6Y8K - chains AAA and PPP; structure by X-ray diffraction, 2.01 A resolution.

== Chain AAA ==
Name: Tumor necrosis factor receptor superfamily member 9
From: Homo sapiens
UniProtKB: Q07011 (TNR9_HUMAN); numbering as in UniProt (aligned over 24-160)
Amino-acid sequence (165 residues; numbered 4 to 168; the number before each row is that of its first residue):
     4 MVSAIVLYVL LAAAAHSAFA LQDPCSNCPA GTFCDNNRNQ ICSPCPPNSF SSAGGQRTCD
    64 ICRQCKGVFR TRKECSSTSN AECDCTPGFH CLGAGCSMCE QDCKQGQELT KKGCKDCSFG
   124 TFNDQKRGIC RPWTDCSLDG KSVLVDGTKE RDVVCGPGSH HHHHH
Not modelled in the structure: 4-25, 39-43, 161-168
Disulfide bonds: Cys28-Cys37, Cys31-Cys45, Cys48-Cys62, Cys65-Cys78, Cys68-Cys86, Cys88-Cys102, Cys94-Cys99, Cys106-Cys117, Cys120-Cys133, Cys139-Cys158
Sequence notes: initiating methionine (4); expression tag (5-23, 161-168); conflict Ser121 (Cys in Q07011), Asp138 (Asn in Q07011), Asp149 (Asn in Q07011)
Ligand contacts: 29N (1,1',1''-(1,3,5-triazinane-1,3,5-triyl)tripropan-1-one): Leu95, Ser100, Met101
Curated features (UniProtKB/Swiss-Prot):
  - natural variant: Gly109 (G109S: In IMD109; uncertain significance)

== Chain PPP ==
Name: BCY10916
Amino-acid sequence (15 residues; row label = number of the first residue in the row):
     1 CIEEGQYCFA DPYLC
Covalently attached groups: 1,1',1''-(1,3,5-triazinane-1,3,5-triyl)tripropan-1-one (29N) linked to Cys1, Cys8, Cys15
Modified residues: Leu14 (norleucine; NLE)
Ligand contacts: 29N (1,1',1''-(1,3,5-triazinane-1,3,5-triyl)tripropan-1-one): Ile2, Glu3, Glu4, Phe9, Ala10

== Interface between chain AAA and chain PPP ==
Contacting residue pairs (29):
  Ile64(AAA) - Tyr13(PPP)  hydrogen bond (backbone-side chain)
  Cys65(AAA) - Tyr13(PPP)
  Arg66(AAA) - Asp11(PPP)  salt bridge
  Arg66(AAA) - Tyr13(PPP)
  Arg66(AAA) - Leu14(PPP)
  Gln67(AAA) - Asp11(PPP)
  Val71(AAA) - Phe9(PPP)  hydrophobic
  Phe72(AAA) - Phe9(PPP)
  Phe72(AAA) - Asp11(PPP)
  Asn83(AAA) - Tyr13(PPP)  hydrogen bond
  Phe92(AAA) - Phe9(PPP)  hydrophobic
  Ala97(AAA) - Leu14(PPP)
  Gly98(AAA) - Leu14(PPP)
  Ser100(AAA) - Ala10(PPP)
  Ser100(AAA) - Asp11(PPP)  hydrogen bond (backbone-backbone)
  Ser100(AAA) - Leu14(PPP)
  Ser100(AAA) - Cys15(PPP)  hydrogen bond (backbone-side chain)
  Met101(AAA) - Phe9(PPP)
  Cys102(AAA) - Cys8(PPP)
  Cys102(AAA) - Phe9(PPP)  hydrogen bond (backbone-backbone)
  Glu103(AAA) - Tyr7(PPP)
  Gln104(AAA) - Tyr7(PPP)  hydrogen bond (backbone-backbone)
  Leu112(AAA) - Ile2(PPP)  hydrophobic
  Leu112(AAA) - Tyr7(PPP)
  Thr113(AAA) - Ile2(PPP)
  Lys114(AAA) - Glu3(PPP)
  Lys114(AAA) - Tyr7(PPP)
  Lys115(AAA) - Tyr7(PPP)  hydrogen bond (backbone-side chain)
  Gly116(AAA) - Tyr7(PPP)
Also at the interface, not in a pair above, chain AAA (22 interface residues in all): Phe53, Cys86

== Summary ==
Chain AAA and chain PPP form an interface of 22 and 10 residues respectively; the contacts include 7 hydrogen
bonds and 1 salt bridge. Polar pairs include Arg66(AAA)-Asp11(PPP), Ile64(AAA)-Tyr13(PPP) and
Asn83(AAA)-Tyr13(PPP). Bound to chain AAA: compound 29N. Covalently linked compound 29N: at Cys8(PPP).
Here chain AAA is Tumor necrosis factor receptor superfamily member 9 (Homo sapiens) and chain PPP is
BCY10916. Entry 6Y8K (Crystal structure of CD137 in complex with the cyclic peptide BCY10916) was determined
by X-ray diffraction.
